Entry 8SUG (electron microscopy, 4.20 A resolution (low resolution: residue-level contacts below are approximate; hydrogen-bond / salt-bridge calls are withheld)); this record covers chains R and T of the 33 polymer chains in the assembly.

Chain R (and T):
Protein: B-type flagellin
Source organism: Pseudomonas aeruginosa PAO1
Notes: chain T of this document is another copy of the same molecule, construct and numbering; everything in this record applies to it too
Reference sequence: P72151 (FLICB_PSEAE); residues 5-488 here = UniProt positions 5-488
Chain sequence (484 residues; numbered 5 to 488; the number before each row is that of its first residue):
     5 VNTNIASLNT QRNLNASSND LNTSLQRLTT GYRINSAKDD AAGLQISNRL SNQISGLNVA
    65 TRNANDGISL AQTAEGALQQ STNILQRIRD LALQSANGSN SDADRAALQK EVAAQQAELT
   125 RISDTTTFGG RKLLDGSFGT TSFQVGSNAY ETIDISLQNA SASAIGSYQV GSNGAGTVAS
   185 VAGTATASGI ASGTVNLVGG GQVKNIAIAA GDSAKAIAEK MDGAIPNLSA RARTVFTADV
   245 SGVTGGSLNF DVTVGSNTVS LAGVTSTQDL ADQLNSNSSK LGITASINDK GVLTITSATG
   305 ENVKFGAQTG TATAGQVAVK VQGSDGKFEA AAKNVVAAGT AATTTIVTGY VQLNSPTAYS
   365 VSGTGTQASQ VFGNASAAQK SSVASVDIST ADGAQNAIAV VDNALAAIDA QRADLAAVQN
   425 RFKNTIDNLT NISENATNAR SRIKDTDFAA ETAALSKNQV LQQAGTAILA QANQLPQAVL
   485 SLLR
Construct notes: conflict A420 (Gly in P72151)

Chain R / chain T interface:
Residue-residue contacts - 8 pairs, chain R then chain T:
  S105(R) with R53(T)
  D106(R) with I50(T); R53(T)
  A107(R) with R53(T)
  D108(R) with Q49(T); R53(T)
  L112(R) with A46(T)
  E115(R) with A45(T)
Interface residues without a listed pair, chain R (7 interface residues in all): Q98

Overview:
Chain R and chain T form an interface of 7 and 5 residues respectively.
Both chains are B-type flagellin (Pseudomonas aeruginosa PAO1). Entry 8SUG (Cryo-EM structure of the wild type
P. aeruginosa flagellar filament) was determined by electron microscopy, deposited together with 8ERM.
